PDB entry 4A0O | electron microscopy, 10.50 A resolution (very low resolution: no residue pairs are listed; an interface is given only as per-side residue counts) | chains D and E of the 16 polymer chains in the assembly

[Chain D (and E)]
Protein: T-complex protein 1 subunit beta
Source organism: Bos taurus
Notes: chain E of this document is another copy of the same molecule, construct and numbering; everything in this record applies to it too
Reference sequence: Q3ZBH0 (TCPB_BOVIN); residues 1-513 here correspond to UniProt positions 14-526 (UniProt number = residue number + 13)
Sequence (513 residues; numbered 1 to 513; the number before each row is that of its first residue):
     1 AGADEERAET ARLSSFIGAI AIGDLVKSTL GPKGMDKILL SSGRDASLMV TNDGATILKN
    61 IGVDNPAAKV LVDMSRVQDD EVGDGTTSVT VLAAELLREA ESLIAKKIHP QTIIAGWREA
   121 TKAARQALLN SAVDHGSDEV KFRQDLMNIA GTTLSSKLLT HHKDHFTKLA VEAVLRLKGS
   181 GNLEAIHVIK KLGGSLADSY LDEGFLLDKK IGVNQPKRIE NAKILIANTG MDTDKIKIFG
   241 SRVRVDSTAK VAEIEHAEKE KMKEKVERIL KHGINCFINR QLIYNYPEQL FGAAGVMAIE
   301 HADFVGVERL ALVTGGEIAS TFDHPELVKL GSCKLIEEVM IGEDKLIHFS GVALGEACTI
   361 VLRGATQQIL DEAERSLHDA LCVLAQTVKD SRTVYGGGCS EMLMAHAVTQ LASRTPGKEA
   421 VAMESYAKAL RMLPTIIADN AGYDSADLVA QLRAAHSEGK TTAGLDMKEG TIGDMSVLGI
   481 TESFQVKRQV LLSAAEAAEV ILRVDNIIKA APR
Disordered / not traced: 233-256 (chain E: 233-253)
Curated features (UniProtKB/Swiss-Prot):
  - binding site (ADP): Gly31, Gly85, Thr86, Thr87, Ser88, Ser155, Ser156, Gly397, Glu482, Lys487
  - binding site (ATP): Gly31, Gly85, Thr86, Thr87, Glu482, Lys487
  - binding site (Mg(2+)): Asp84
  - modified residue: Ser47 (Phosphoserine), Lys141 (N6-acetyllysine), Lys168 (N6-acetyllysine), Ser247 (Phosphoserine), Thr248 (Phosphothreonine)
  - cross-link: Lys235 (Glycyl lysine isopeptide (Lys-Gly) (interchain with G-Cter in SUMO2))

[How chain D and chain E interact]
At this resolution (10 A) residue pairs are not listed: 23 residues of chain D and 17 of chain E lie at the interface.

[Summary]
The interface between chain D and chain E involves 23 residues on one side and 17 on the other. Curated
annotation (UniProt) lists 10 ADP-binding residues, 6 ATP-binding residues and Mg2+-binding residue Asp84(D)
on chain D.
Chain D and chain E are both T-complex protein 1 subunit beta (Bos taurus); the structure, Symmetry-free
cryo-EM map of TRiC in the nucleotide-free (apo) state, was determined by electron microscopy together with
4A0V, 4A0W and 4A13 from the same study.
